Entry 3RZO (X-ray diffraction, 3.00 A resolution); this record covers chains A and F of the 12 polymer chains in the assembly.

# Chain A
Protein: DNA-directed RNA polymerase II subunit RPB1
Source organism: Saccharomyces cerevisiae S288c
Notes: EC 2.7.7.6
Reference sequence: P04050 (RPB1_YEAST); residue numbers follow UniProt; this construct covers 1-1733
Chain sequence (1733 residues; numbered 1 to 1733; the number before each row is that of its first residue):
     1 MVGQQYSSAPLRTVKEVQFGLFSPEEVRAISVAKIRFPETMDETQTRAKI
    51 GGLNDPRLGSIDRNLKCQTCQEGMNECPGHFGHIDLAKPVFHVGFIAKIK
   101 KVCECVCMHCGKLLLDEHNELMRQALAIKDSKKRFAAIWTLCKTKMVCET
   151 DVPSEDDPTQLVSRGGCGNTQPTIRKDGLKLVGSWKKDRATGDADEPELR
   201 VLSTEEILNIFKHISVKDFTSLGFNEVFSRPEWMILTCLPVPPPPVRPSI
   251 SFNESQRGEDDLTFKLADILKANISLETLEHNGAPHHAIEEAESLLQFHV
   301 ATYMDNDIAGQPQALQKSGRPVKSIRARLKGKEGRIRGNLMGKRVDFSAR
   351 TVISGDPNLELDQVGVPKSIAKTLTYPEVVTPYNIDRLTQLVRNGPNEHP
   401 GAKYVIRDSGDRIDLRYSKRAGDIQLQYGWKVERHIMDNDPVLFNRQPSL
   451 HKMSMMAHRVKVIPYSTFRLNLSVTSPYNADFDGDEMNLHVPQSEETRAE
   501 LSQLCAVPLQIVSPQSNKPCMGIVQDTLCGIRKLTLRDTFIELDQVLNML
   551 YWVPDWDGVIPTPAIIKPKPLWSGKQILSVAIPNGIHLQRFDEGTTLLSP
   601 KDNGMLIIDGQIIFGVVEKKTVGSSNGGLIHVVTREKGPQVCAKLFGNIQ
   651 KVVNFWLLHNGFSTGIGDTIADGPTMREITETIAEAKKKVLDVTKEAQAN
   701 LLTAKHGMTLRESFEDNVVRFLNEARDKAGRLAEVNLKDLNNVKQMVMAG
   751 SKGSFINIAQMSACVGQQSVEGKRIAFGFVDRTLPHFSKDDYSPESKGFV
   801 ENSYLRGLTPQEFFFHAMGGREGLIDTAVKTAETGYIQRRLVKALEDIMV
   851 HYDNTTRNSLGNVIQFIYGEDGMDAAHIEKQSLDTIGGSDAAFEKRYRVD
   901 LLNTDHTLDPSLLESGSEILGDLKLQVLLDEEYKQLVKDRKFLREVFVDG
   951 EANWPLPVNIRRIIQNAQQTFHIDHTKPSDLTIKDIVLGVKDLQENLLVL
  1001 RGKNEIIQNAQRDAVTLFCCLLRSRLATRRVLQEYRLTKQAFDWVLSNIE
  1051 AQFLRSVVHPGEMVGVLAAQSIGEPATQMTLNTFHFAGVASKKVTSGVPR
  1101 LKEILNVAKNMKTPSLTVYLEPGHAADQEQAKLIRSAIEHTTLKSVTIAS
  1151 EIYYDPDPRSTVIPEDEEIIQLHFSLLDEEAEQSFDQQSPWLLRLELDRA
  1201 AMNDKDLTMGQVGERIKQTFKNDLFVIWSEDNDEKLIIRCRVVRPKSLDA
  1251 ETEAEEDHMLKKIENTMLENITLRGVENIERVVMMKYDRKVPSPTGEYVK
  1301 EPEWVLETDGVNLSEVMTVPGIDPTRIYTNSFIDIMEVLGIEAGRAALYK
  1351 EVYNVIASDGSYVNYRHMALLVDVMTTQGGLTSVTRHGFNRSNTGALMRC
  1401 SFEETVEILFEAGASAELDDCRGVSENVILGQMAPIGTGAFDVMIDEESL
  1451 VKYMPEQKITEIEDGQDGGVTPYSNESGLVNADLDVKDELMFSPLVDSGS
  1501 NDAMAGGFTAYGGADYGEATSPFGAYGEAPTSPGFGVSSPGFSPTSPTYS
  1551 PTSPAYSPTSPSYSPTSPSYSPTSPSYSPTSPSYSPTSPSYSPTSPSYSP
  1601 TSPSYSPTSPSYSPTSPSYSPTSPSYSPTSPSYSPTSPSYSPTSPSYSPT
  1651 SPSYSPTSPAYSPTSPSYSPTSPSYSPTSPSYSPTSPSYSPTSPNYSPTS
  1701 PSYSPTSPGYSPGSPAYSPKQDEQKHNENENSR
Not modelled in the structure: 1-2, 155-160, 187-198, 1177-1186, 1244-1253, 1446-1733
Bound ions: Zn2+ site 1: Cys-67, Cys-70, Cys-77, His-80; Zn2+ site 2: Cys-107, Cys-110, Cys-148, Cys-167
Swiss-Prot annotation at these positions:
  - region: Pro-248 to Asp-260 (Lid loop), Asn-306 to Lys-323 (Rudder loop), Pro-810 to Glu-822 (Bridging helix)
  - binding site (Zn(2+)): Cys-67, Cys-70, Cys-77, His-80, Cys-107, Cys-110, Cys-148, Cys-167
  - binding site (Mg(2+)): Asp-481, Asp-483, Asp-485
  - modified residue: Thr-1471 (Phosphothreonine)
  - cross-link (Glycyl lysine isopeptide (Lys-Gly)): Lys-695 (interchain with G-Cter in ubiquitin), Lys-1246 (interchain with G-Cter in ubiquitin), Lys-1350 (interchain with G-Cter in ubiquitin)
  - natural variant: Ser-1653 to Pro-1659 (deletion: In strain: A364A)
  - mutagenesis: Lys-1246 (K1246R: Impairs ubiquitination during transcription stress)

# Chain F
Protein: DNA-directed RNA polymerases I, II, and III subunit RPABC2
Source organism: Saccharomyces cerevisiae S288c
Reference sequence: P20435 (RPAB2_YEAST); residues 1-155 here = UniProt positions 1-155
Chain sequence (155 residues; row label = number of the first residue in the row):
     1 MSDYEEAFNDGNENFEDFDVEHFSDEETYEEKPQFKDGETTDANGKTIVT
    51 GGNGPEDFQQHEQIRRKTLKEKAIPKDQRATTPYMTKYERARILGTRALQ
   101 ISMNAPVFVDLEGETDPLRIAMKELAEKKIPLVIRRYLPDGSFEDWSVEE
   151 LIVDL
Not modelled in the structure: 1-70
Swiss-Prot annotation at these positions:
  - region: Leu-111 to Leu-132 (Leucine-zipper)
  - modified residue: Ser-24 (Phosphoserine)

# Interface between chain A and chain F
Residue-residue contacts (67):
  Val-379(A) / Ser-102(F)
  Val-380(A) / Asn-104(F)  hydrogen bond (backbone-side chain)
  Thr-381(A) / Ser-102(F)
  Thr-381(A) / Asn-104(F)
  Pro-382(A) / Asn-104(F)
  Tyr-383(A) / Val-107(F)
  Tyr-383(A) / Leu-111(F)  hydrophobic
  Tyr-383(A) / Thr-115(F)
  Glu-495(A) / Ala-98(F)
  Glu-495(A) / Leu-99(F)
  Glu-495(A) / Ser-102(F)
  Glu-495(A) / Pro-117(F)
  Glu-496(A) / Gly-95(F)
  Glu-496(A) / Leu-99(F)
  Ala-499(A) / Gly-95(F)
  Ala-499(A) / Leu-118(F)  hydrophobic
  Gln-503(A) / Arg-90(F)
  Leu-504(A) / Lys-87(F)
  Leu-504(A) / Tyr-88(F)  hydrophobic
  Leu-504(A) / Ala-91(F)  hydrophobic
  His-851(A) / Pro-139(F)
  Tyr-852(A) / Thr-81(F)
  Tyr-852(A) / Thr-86(F)
  Tyr-852(A) / Glu-89(F)  hydrogen bond
  Tyr-852(A) / Arg-136(F)
  Tyr-852(A) / Tyr-137(F)
  Tyr-852(A) / Leu-138(F)
  Asp-853(A) / Leu-138(F)
  Asp-853(A) / Pro-139(F)
  Arg-857(A) / Pro-139(F)
  Arg-1001(A) / Ala-80(F)
  Arg-1001(A) / Thr-82(F)
  Arg-1001(A) / Pro-83(F)
  Leu-1054(A) / Tyr-84(F)
  Arg-1055(A) / Asp-154(F)  salt bridge
  His-1059(A) / Thr-86(F)
  His-1059(A) / Lys-87(F)  hydrogen bond (side chain-backbone)
  His-1059(A) / Leu-155(F)
  Pro-1060(A) / Thr-86(F)
  Pro-1060(A) / Tyr-88(F)
  Gly-1061(A) / Tyr-88(F)
  Glu-1062(A) / Lys-87(F)  salt bridge
  Glu-1062(A) / Tyr-88(F)  hydrogen bond
  Met-1433(A) / Arg-92(F)
  Gly-1437(A) / Tyr-88(F)
  Thr-1438(A) / Tyr-88(F)
  Thr-1438(A) / Arg-92(F)  hydrogen bond (backbone-side chain)
  Gly-1439(A) / Arg-92(F)
  Phe-1441(A) / Tyr-88(F)
  Phe-1441(A) / Glu-89(F)
  Phe-1441(A) / Arg-92(F)  hydrogen bond (backbone-side chain)
  Phe-1441(A) / Ile-134(F)  hydrophobic
  Phe-1441(A) / Arg-135(F)
  Asp-1442(A) / Val-133(F)
  Asp-1442(A) / Ile-134(F)
  Asp-1442(A) / Arg-135(F)  hydrogen bond (backbone-backbone)
  Asp-1442(A) / Tyr-137(F)
  Val-1443(A) / Arg-92(F)
  Val-1443(A) / Ile-93(F)  hydrophobic
  Val-1443(A) / Leu-132(F)  hydrophobic
  Val-1443(A) / Val-133(F)
  Val-1443(A) / Ile-134(F)  hydrophobic
  Met-1444(A) / Leu-132(F)
  Met-1444(A) / Val-133(F)  hydrogen bond (backbone-backbone)
  Met-1444(A) / Arg-135(F)
  Ile-1445(A) / Pro-131(F)
  Ile-1445(A) / Leu-132(F)  hydrophobic
Other interface residues (no listed pair), chain A (35 interface residues in all): Tyr-428, Gly-429, Ser-502, Asp-874, Gly-1002
Other interface residues (no listed pair), chain F (39 interface residues in all): Met-85, Leu-94, Thr-96, Ile-101, Met-103

# Summary
Chain A and chain F form an interface of 35 and 39 residues respectively; the contacts include 8 hydrogen
bonds and 2 salt bridges. Polar pairs include Arg-1055(A)/Asp-154(F), Glu-1062(A)/Lys-87(F) and
Val-380(A)/Asn-104(F).
Here chain A is DNA-directed RNA polymerase II subunit RPB1 and chain F is DNA-directed RNA polymerases I, II,
and III subunit RPABC2, both from Saccharomyces cerevisiae S288c. Entry 3RZO (RNA Polymerase II Initiation
Complex with a 4-nt RNA) was determined by X-ray diffraction (same publication as 3RZD, 3S14, 3S15, 3S16,
3S17, 3S1M and 5 further entries).
